PDB entry 2W7P | X-ray diffraction, 3.71 A resolution | chains A and P of the 3 polymer chains in the assembly

== Chain A ==
Molecule: DNA polymerase kappa
From: Homo sapiens
Notes: EC 2.7.7.7
Reference sequence: Q9UBT6 (POLK_HUMAN); numbering as in UniProt (aligned over 19-526)
Amino-acid sequence (508 residues; row label = number of the first residue in the row):
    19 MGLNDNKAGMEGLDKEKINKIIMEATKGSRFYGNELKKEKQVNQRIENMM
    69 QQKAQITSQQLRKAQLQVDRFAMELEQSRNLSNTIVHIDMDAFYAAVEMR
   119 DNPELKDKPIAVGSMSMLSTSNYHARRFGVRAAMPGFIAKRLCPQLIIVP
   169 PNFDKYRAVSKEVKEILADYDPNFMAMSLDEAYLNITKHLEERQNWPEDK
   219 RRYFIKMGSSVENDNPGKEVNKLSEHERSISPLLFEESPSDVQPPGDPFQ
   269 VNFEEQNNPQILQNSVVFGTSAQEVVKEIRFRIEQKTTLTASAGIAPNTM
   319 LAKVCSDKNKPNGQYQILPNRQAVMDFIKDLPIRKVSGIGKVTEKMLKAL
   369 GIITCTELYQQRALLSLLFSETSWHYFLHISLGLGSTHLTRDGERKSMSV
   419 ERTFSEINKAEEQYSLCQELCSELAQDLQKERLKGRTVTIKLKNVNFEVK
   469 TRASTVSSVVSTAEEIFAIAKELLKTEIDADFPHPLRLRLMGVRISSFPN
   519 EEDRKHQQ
Disordered / not traced: 19-32, 225-281, 522-526
Swiss-Prot annotation at these positions:
  - binding site (Mg(2+)): Asp107, Asp198, Glu199
  - mutagenesis: Asp198 (D198A: Loss of DNA polymerase activity; when associated with A-199), Glu199 (E199A: Loss of DNA polymerase activity; when associated with D-198)
Ion coordination: Ca2+ site 1: Asp107, Asp325 (together with 2'-deoxyadenosine 5'-triphosphate); Ca2+ site 2: Met108, Asp198 (together with 2'-deoxyadenosine 5'-triphosphate)
Ligand contacts: 2'-deoxyadenosine 5'-triphosphate (DTP): Asp107, Met108, Asp109, Ala110, Phe111, Tyr112, Ser137, Thr138, Tyr141, Arg144, Ala150, Ala151, Asp198, Glu199, Asp325, Lys328
What the authors report for this chain:
  - binding site for the 18-nt DNA strand: Phe49, Met135, Pro153, Lys461, Arg507
  - specificity-determining residues: Met135 (proposed by the authors, not directly observed)
  - mutagenesis - L508A, L508K: unchanged catalytic activity on dCTP insertion opposite G
  - mutagenesis - L508R (29-fold): decreased catalytic activity on dCTP insertion opposite G
  - mutagenesis - L508K: decreased catalytic activity on dATP insertion opposite 8-oxoG
  - mutagenesis - L508A (2.2-fold): increased catalytic activity on dATP opposite 8-oxoG
  - mutagenesis - L508R: decreased catalytic activity on 8-oxoG
  - mutagenesis - L508A, L508K: unchanged catalytic activity on unmodified DNA

== Chain P ==
Molecule: 13-nt DNA strand
Sequence (13 nucleotides; numbered 1 to 13; the number before each row is that of its first residue):
     1 GGGGGAAGGATTC

== How chain A and chain P interact ==
Residue-residue contacts - 31 pairs, chain A then chain P:
  Gln59(A) - DG9(P)  phosphate contact
  Val60(A) - DA10(P)  phosphate contact
  Arg63(A) - DA10(P)  salt bridge to the phosphate
  Ser196(A) - DC13(P)  hydrogen bond to the phosphate
  Asp198(A) - DC13(P)  phosphate contact
  Glu199(A) - DC13(P)  sugar contact
  Lys321(A) - DT12(P)  phosphate contact
  Lys321(A) - DC13(P)  salt bridge to the phosphate
  Val354(A) - DT12(P)  phosphate contact
  Ser355(A) - DT12(P)  phosphate contact
  Gly356(A) - DT11(P)  phosphate contact
  Gly356(A) - DT12(P)  hydrogen bond to the phosphate
  Ile357(A) - DT11(P)  phosphate contact
  Ile357(A) - DT12(P)  phosphate contact
  Gly358(A) - DT11(P)  hydrogen bond to the phosphate
  Gly358(A) - DT12(P)  phosphate contact
  Lys359(A) - DT11(P)  hydrogen bond to the phosphate
  Val360(A) - DA10(P)  sugar contact
  Val360(A) - DT11(P)  hydrogen bond to the phosphate
  Thr361(A) - DT11(P)  hydrogen bond to the phosphate
  Arg454(A) - DG5(P)  salt bridge to the phosphate
  Lys468(A) - DG8(P)  phosphate contact
  Thr469(A) - DA7(P)  phosphate contact
  Thr469(A) - DG8(P)  hydrogen bond to the phosphate
  Arg470(A) - DA7(P)  salt bridge to the phosphate
  Arg470(A) - DG8(P)  salt bridge to the phosphate
  Ala471(A) - DA6(P)  phosphate contact
  Ala471(A) - DA7(P)  hydrogen bond to the phosphate
  Ser472(A) - DA6(P)  phosphate contact
  Thr473(A) - DG5(P)  phosphate contact
  Thr473(A) - DA6(P)  hydrogen bond to the phosphate
Interface residues without a listed pair, chain A (23 interface residues in all): Thr455

== Overview ==
23 residues of chain A face 9 of chain P across their interface; the contacts include 9 hydrogen bonds and 5
salt bridges. Among the polar pairs are Ser196(A)-DC13(P), Gly356(A)-DT12(P) and Gly358(A)-DT11(P). From the
paper: a binding site for the 18-nt DNA strand at Phe49(A), Met135(A) and Pro153(A) among others; L508R of
chain A reduces catalytic activity on dCTP insertion opposite G; 3 substitutions were tested in all.
Chain A is DNA polymerase kappa (Homo sapiens) and chain P is a 13-nt DNA strand; the structure, Structure and
Activity of Bypass Synthesis by Human DNA Polymerase Kappa Opposite the 7,8-Dihydro-8-oxodeoxyguanosine
Adduct, was determined by X-ray diffraction, deposited together with 2W7O.
